PDB entry 1DLT | X-ray diffraction, 1.90 A resolution | chains A and B

# Chain A (and B)
Name: Catechol 1,2-dioxygenase
From: Acinetobacter sp
Notes: EC 1.13.11.1; chain B of this document is another copy of the same molecule, construct and numbering; everything in this record applies to it too
UniProtKB: P07773 (CATA_ACIAD); numbering as in UniProt (aligned over 1-311)
Chain sequence (311 residues; numbered 1 to 311; the number before each row is that of its first residue):
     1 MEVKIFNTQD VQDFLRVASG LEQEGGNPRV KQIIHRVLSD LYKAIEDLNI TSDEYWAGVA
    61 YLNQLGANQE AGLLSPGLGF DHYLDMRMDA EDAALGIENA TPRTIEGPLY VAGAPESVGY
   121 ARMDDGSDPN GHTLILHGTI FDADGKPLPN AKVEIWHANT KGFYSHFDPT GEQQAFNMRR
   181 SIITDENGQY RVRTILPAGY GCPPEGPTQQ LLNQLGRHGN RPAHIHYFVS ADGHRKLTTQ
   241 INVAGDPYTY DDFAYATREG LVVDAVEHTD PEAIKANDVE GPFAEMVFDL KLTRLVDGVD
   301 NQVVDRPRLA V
Not modelled in the structure: 1-2
Bound ions: Fe ion: Y164, H224, H226 (together with catechol)
Small-molecule neighbours:
  - catechol: L73, P76, I105, G107, P108, L109, Y164, Y200, R221, H224, H226, Q240, F253, A254
  - LIO ([1-pentadecanoyl-2-decanoyl-glycerol-3-yl]phosphonyl choline), molecule 1: N27, V30, I33, I34, L74, S75, F80
  - LIO, molecule 2: I50, E54, Y55, A57, G58, Y61, L62, L211, Q214
Swiss-Prot annotation at these positions:
  - binding site (catechol): Y164, H224 to H226
  - binding site (Fe cation): Y164, Y200, H224, H226

# Interface between chain A and chain B
Residue-residue contacts (149):
  V3(A) with R87(B); A90(B), hydrophobic; E91(B)
  I5(A) with M86(B), hydrophobic; R87(B)
  V11(A) with M86(B), hydrophobic
  F14(A) with G79(B); H82(B); Y255(B), hydrophobic
  V17(A) with R217(B); Y255(B)
  A18(A) with L78(B); L215(B); R217(B), hydrogen bond (backbone-side chain); Y255(B)
  S19(A) with L215(B)
  G20(A) with L215(B)
  Q23(A) with L215(B); G216(B); R217(B)
  G25(A) with G216(B)
  G26(A) with N213(B); Q214(B); G216(B)
  N27(A) with Q214(B), hydrogen bond (backbone-backbone)
  R29(A) with L48(B), hydrogen bond (side chain-backbone); N49(B), hydrogen bond (side chain-backbone); I50(B); E54(B), salt bridge
  V30(A) with Q214(B)
  K31(A) with Q214(B); L215(B)
  Q32(A) with L48(B)
  I33(A) with L48(B), hydrophobic
  I34(A) with L215(B), hydrophobic
  R36(A) with K43(B); A44(B); D47(B), salt bridge; L48(B)
  L38(A) with L78(B); F80(B), hydrophobic
  D40(A) with D40(B)
  L41(A) with F80(B), hydrophobic
  Y42(A) with L78(B), hydrogen bond (side chain-backbone); G79(B), hydrogen bond (side chain-backbone); F80(B); Y83(B), hydrogen bond (backbone-side chain)
  K43(A) with R36(B)
  A44(A) with R36(B)
  I45(A) with F80(B), hydrophobic; R87(B)
  E46(A) with Y83(B); R87(B)
  D47(A) with R36(B), salt bridge
  L48(A) with R29(B), hydrogen bond (backbone-side chain); Q32(B); I33(B), hydrophobic; R36(B)
  N49(A) with R29(B), hydrogen bond (backbone-side chain); R87(B)
  I50(A) with R29(B); R87(B)
  S52(A) with L84(B); V304(B)
  D53(A) with V303(B); V304(B); D305(B), hydrogen bond (side chain-backbone)
  E54(A) with R29(B), salt bridge
  Y55(A) with S75(B), hydrogen bond; F80(B); L84(B), hydrophobic
  W56(A) with S75(B); D81(B); V304(B); R306(B)
  V59(A) with A71(B); G72(B)
  A60(A) with P307(B), hydrophobic
  L62(A) with G66(B)
  N63(A) with L65(B); G66(B); Q69(B); E70(B), hydrogen bond (side chain-backbone); A71(B), hydrogen bond (side chain-backbone)
  L65(A) with N63(B)
  G66(A) with L62(B); N63(B); G66(B); A67(B)
  A67(A) with G66(B); A67(B); Q69(B)
  Q69(A) with N63(B); A67(B)
  E70(A) with N63(B), hydrogen bond (backbone-side chain)
  A71(A) with V59(B), hydrophobic; N63(B), hydrogen bond (backbone-side chain)
  G72(A) with V59(B)
  S75(A) with Y55(B), hydrogen bond; W56(B)
  L78(A) with A18(B); L38(B); Y42(B), hydrogen bond (backbone-side chain)
  G79(A) with F14(B); Y42(B), hydrogen bond (backbone-side chain)
  F80(A) with L38(B), hydrophobic; Y42(B); I45(B), hydrophobic; Y55(B)
  D81(A) with W56(B)
  H82(A) with F14(B)
  Y83(A) with I5(B), hydrophobic; F6(B); Y42(B), hydrogen bond (side chain-backbone); E46(B)
  L84(A) with S52(B); Y55(B), hydrophobic
  M86(A) with I5(B), hydrophobic
  R87(A) with I5(B); I45(B); N49(B); I50(B), hydrogen bond (side chain-backbone)
  A90(A) with V3(B), hydrophobic; I5(B), hydrophobic
  E91(A) with V3(B)
  N213(A) with G26(B)
  Q214(A) with G26(B); N27(B), hydrogen bond (backbone-backbone); V30(B)
  L215(A) with A18(B); S19(B); G20(B); Q23(B); V30(B), hydrophobic; K31(B)
  G216(A) with Q23(B); G25(B); G26(B)
  R217(A) with V17(B); A18(B), hydrogen bond (side chain-backbone)
  Y255(A) with F14(B), hydrophobic; V17(B); A18(B)
  V303(A) with D53(B)
  V304(A) with S52(B); D53(B); W56(B)
  D305(A) with D53(B), hydrogen bond (backbone-side chain)
  R306(A) with W56(B)
Also at the interface, not in a pair above, chain A (76 interface residues in all): F6, D10, V37, M88, A94, L211, P307
Also at the interface, not in a pair above, chain B (72 interface residues in all): V11, I34, V37, L41, A60

# Overview
76 residues of chain A face 72 of chain B across their interface, with 23 hydrogen bonds and 4 salt bridges.
Among the polar pairs are R29(A)-E54(B), R36(A)-D47(B) and A18(A)-R217(B). Chain A binds catechol and compound
LIO.
Both chains are Catechol 1,2-dioxygenase (Acinetobacter sp). Entry 1DLT (Structure of catechol 1,2-dioxygenase
from acinetobacter sp. ADP1 with bound catechol) was determined by X-ray diffraction, deposited together with
1DLM, 1DLQ and 1DMH.
